3GZD - chains A and B; structure by X-ray diffraction, 1.80 A resolution.

== Chain A (and B) ==
Name: Selenocysteine lyase
Organism: Homo sapiens
Notes: EC 4.4.1.16; chain B of this document is another copy of the same molecule, construct and numbering; everything in this record applies to it too
UniProtKB: Q96I15 (SCLY_HUMAN); residues 8-445 here = UniProt positions 8-445
Chain sequence (440 residues; row label = number of the first residue in the row):
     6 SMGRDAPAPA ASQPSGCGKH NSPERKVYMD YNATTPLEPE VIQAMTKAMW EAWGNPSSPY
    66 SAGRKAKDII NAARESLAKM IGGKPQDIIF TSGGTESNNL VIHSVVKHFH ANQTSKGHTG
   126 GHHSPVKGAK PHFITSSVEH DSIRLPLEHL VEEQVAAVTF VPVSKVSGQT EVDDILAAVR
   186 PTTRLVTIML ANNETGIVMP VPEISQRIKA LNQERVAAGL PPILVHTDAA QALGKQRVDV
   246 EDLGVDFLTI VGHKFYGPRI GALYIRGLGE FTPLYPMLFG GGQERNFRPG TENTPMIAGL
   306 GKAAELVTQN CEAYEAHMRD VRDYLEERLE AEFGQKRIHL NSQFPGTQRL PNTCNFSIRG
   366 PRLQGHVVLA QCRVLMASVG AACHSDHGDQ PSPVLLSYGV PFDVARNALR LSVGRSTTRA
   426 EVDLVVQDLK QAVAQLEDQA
Disordered / not traced: 6-30, 121-132, 391-394, 444-445 (chain B: 6-30, 121-132, 386-394, 444-445)
Differences from the reference sequence: expression tag (6-7)
Modified positions: C388 (s-mercaptocysteine; CSS)
Swiss-Prot annotation at these positions:
  - active site: C388 (S-selanylcysteine intermediate)
  - modified residue: S129 (Phosphoserine), K259 (N6-(pyridoxal phosphate)lysine)
  - natural variant: T175 (A175T: this construct carries the variant)
Glycans and other covalent adducts: 4'-deoxypyridoxine phosphate (PLR) linked to K259
Residues lining bound ligands:
  - 4'-deoxypyridoxine phosphate (PLR; (5-hydroxy-4,6-dimethylpyridin-3-yl)methyl dihydrogen phosphate), molecule 1: G98, G99, T100, N103, H145, S147, M194, N198, D233, A235, Q236, V256, H258
  - 4'-deoxypyridoxine phosphate (PLR), molecule 2: Q288, G295, T296
From the paper describing this entry:
  - catalytic residues: C388
  - conformationally variable residues (order/disorder transition): A386 to D394
  - specificity-determining residues: D146
  - mutagenesis - D146K: increased catalytic activity on Cys
  - mutagenesis - D146K/H389T: unchanged catalytic activity on Sec

== Chain A / chain B interface ==
Pairs across the interface (88):
  Y33(A) with W58(B); Y65(B)
  D35(A) with Y65(B), hydrogen bond
  A38(A) with N60(B), hydrogen bond (backbone-side chain)
  T39(A) with W58(B); G59(B); N60(B)
  T40(A) with W58(B)
  P41(A) with W58(B)
  L42(A) with M54(B), hydrophobic
  P44(A) with W55(B), hydrophobic
  I47(A) with M54(B), hydrophobic; W55(B)
  M50(A) with M54(B), hydrophobic
  T51(A) with T51(B)
  M54(A) with L42(B), hydrophobic; M50(B), hydrophobic
  W55(A) with P44(B), hydrophobic; I47(B), hydrophobic
  W58(A) with Y33(B); T39(B); T40(B); P41(B); R264(B), hydrogen bond (backbone-side chain)
  G59(A) with T39(B); R264(B), hydrogen bond (backbone-side chain)
  N60(A) with A38(B), hydrogen bond (side chain-backbone); T39(B); R264(B)
  Y65(A) with M381(B); A382(B), hydrogen bond (side chain-backbone)
  S97(A) with S97(B); R293(B), hydrogen bond
  T100(A) with F284(B); P294(B); G295(B)
  N104(A) with M282(B); L283(B); F284(B), hydrogen bond (side chain-backbone)
  D146(A) with G285(B); G286(B)
  S147(A) with F284(B); G285(B)
  L150(A) with F284(B); G285(B)
  P151(A) with F284(B)
  H154(A) with F284(B)
  H258(A) with T296(B), hydrogen bond
  R264(A) with W58(B), hydrogen bond (side chain-backbone); G59(B); T296(B); E297(B), hydrogen bond (side chain-backbone); N298(B), hydrogen bond (backbone-side chain); T299(B)
  I265(A) with N298(B)
  M282(A) with N104(B); M282(B), hydrophobic; L283(B), hydrophobic
  L283(A) with N104(B); M282(B), hydrophobic
  F284(A) with T100(B); N104(B), hydrogen bond (backbone-side chain); S147(B); L150(B); P151(B); H154(B)
  G285(A) with D146(B); S147(B); L150(B)
  G286(A) with D146(B)
  R293(A) with S97(B), hydrogen bond
  P294(A) with T100(B)
  G295(A) with T100(B)
  T296(A) with H258(B); R264(B)
  E297(A) with R264(B), hydrogen bond (backbone-side chain)
  N298(A) with R264(B), hydrogen bond (side chain-backbone); I265(B); M301(B), hydrogen bond
  T299(A) with R264(B)
  M301(A) with N298(B), hydrogen bond; M301(B), hydrophobic
  A382(A) with Y65(B)
  A387(A) with N60(B); S62(B); S63(B)
  C388(A) with G286(B)
  S390(A) with S62(B), hydrogen bond (side chain-backbone)
Interface residues without a listed pair, chain A (48 interface residues in all): P61, E101, M381
Interface residues without a listed pair, chain B (49 interface residues in all): P61, E101, Q288, L374, L380

== Overview ==
The interface between chain A and chain B involves 48 residues on one side and 49 on the other; the contacts
include 19 hydrogen bonds. Polar pairs include D35(A)-Y65(B), A38(A)-N60(B) and W58(A)-R264(B). Bound to chain
A: 4'-deoxypyridoxine phosphate. The paper reports the catalytic residue C388(A); D146K of chain A increases
catalytic activity on Cys.
Both chains are Selenocysteine lyase (Homo sapiens). Entry 3GZD (Human selenocysteine lyase, P1 crystal form)
was determined by X-ray diffraction together with 3GZC from the same study.
